PDB entry 8X2L | electron microscopy, 2.99 A resolution | chains A and B of the 4 polymer chains in the assembly

[Chain A]
Molecule: Cytochrome b-245 light chain
Organism: Homo sapiens
UniProtKB: P13498 (CY24A_HUMAN); residue numbers follow UniProt; this construct covers 1-195
Amino-acid sequence (195 residues; row label = number of the first residue in the row):
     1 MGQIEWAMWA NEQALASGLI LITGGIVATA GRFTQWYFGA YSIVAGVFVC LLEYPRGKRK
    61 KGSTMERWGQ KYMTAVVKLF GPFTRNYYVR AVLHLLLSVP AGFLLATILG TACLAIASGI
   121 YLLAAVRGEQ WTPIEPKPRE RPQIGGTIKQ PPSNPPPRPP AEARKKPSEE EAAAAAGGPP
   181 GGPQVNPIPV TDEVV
Not modelled in the structure: 1-2, 137-195
Sequence notes: conflict A174 (Val in P13498)
Swiss-Prot annotation at these positions:
  - modified residue: T147 (Phosphothreonine), S168 (Phosphoserine)
  - cross-link: K149 (Glycyl lysine isopeptide (Lys-Gly) (interchain with G-Cter in ubiquitin))
  - natural variant: G24 (G24R: In CGD4), G25 (G25D: In CGD4; G25V: In CGD4), L52 (L52P: In CGD4), E53 (E53V: In CGD4), R90 (R90Q: In CGD4; R90W: In CGD4), H94 (H94R: In CGD4), S118 (S118R: In CGD4), A124 (A124V: In CGD4), A125 (A125T: In CGD4), P156 (P156Q: In CGD4)
  - mutagenesis: P157 (P157Q: Loss of interaction with NOXO1)

[Chain B]
Molecule: Cytochrome b-245 heavy chain
Organism: Homo sapiens
UniProtKB: P04839 (CY24B_HUMAN); residue numbers follow UniProt; this construct covers 1-570
Amino-acid sequence (570 residues; numbered 1 to 570; the number before each row is that of its first residue):
     1 MGNWAVNEGL SIFVILVWLG LNVFLFVWYY RVYDIPPKFF YTRKLLGSAL ALARAPAACL
    61 NFNCMLILLP VCRNLLSFLR GSSACCSTRV RRQLDRNLTF HKMVAWMIAL HSAIHTIAHL
   121 FNVEWCVNAR VNNSDPYSVA LSELGDRQNE SYLNFARKRI KNPEGGLYLA VTLLAGITGV
   181 VITLCLILII TSSTKTIRRS YFEVFWYTHH LFVIFFIGLA IHGAERIVRG QTAESLAVHN
   241 ITVCEQKISE WGKIKECPIP QFAGNPPMTW KWIVGPMFLY LCERLVRFWR SQQKVVITKV
   301 VTHPFKTIEL QMKKKGFKME VGQYIFVKCP KVSKLEWHPF TLTSAPEEDF FSIHIRIVGD
   361 WTEGLFNACG CDKQEFQDAW KLPKIAVDGP FGTASEDVFS YEVVMLVGAG IGVTPFASIL
   421 KSVWYKYCNN ATNLKLKKIY FYWLCRDTHA FEWFADLLQL LESQMQERNN AGFLSYNIYL
   481 TGWDESQANH FAVHHDEEKD VITGLKQKTL YGRPNWDNEF KTIASQHPNT RIGVFLCGPE
   541 ALAETLSKQS ISNSESGPRG VHFIFNKENF
Not modelled in the structure: 1-7, 84-87, 373-380, 483-506, 569-570
Swiss-Prot annotation at these positions:
  - binding site (heme b): H101, H115, W206, H209, H222, R226, I227, M268, Y280, R287
  - binding site (FAD): R199, S200, W337, H338, P339, T341, H354, R356, W361, T362
  - binding site (NADPH): I411, R446, T481, R513
  - glycosylation (N-linked (GlcNAc...) asparagine): N132, N149, N240
  - cross-link (Glycyl lysine isopeptide (Lys-Gly)): K161 (interchain with G-Cter in ubiquitin), K255 (interchain with G-Cter in ubiquitin), K294 (interchain with G-Cter in ubiquitin), K299 (interchain with G-Cter in ubiquitin), K306 (interchain with G-Cter in ubiquitin), K328 (interchain with G-Cter in ubiquitin), K334 (interchain with G-Cter in ubiquitin), K381 (interchain with G-Cter in ubiquitin), K506 (interchain with G-Cter in ubiquitin), K567 (interchain with G-Cter in ubiquitin)
  - natural variant: W18 (W18C: In CGDX), G20 (G20R: In CGDX), Y41 (Y41D: In CGDX), R54 to A55 (deletion: In CGDX), R54 (R54M: In CGDX; R54S: In CGDX), A55 (A55D: In CGDX), A57 (A57E: In CGDX), C59 (C59R: In CGDX; C59W: In CGDX), H101 (H101R: In CGDX; H101Y: In CGDX), H119 (H119R: In CGDX), A156 (A156T: In CGDX), T178 (T178P: In IMD34), 42 further natural variant entries in UniProt
  - mutagenesis: F570 (F570A: Moderately decreases superoxide-generating NADPH oxidase activity; F570G: Moderately decreases superoxide-generating NADPH oxidase activity)
Disulfide bonds: C244-C257
Covalently attached groups: N-acetylglucosamine (NAG) linked to N132, N149, N240
Bound ions: heme Fe site 1: H101, H209; heme Fe site 2: H115, H222; Mg2+: E203, D360 (together with FAD)
Small-molecule neighbours:
  - FAD (flavin-adenine dinucleotide): R199, S200, Y201, F202, E203, Y324, W337, H338, P339, F340, T341, H354, I355, R356, V358, G359, D360, W361, T362, T414
  - heme (HEM), molecule 1: R54, A57, L60, N61, C64, S112, H115, T116, H119, A175, G176, G179, V180, I182, T183, F215, L219, H222, G223, A224, E225, R226, I227, V228, P266, P267, M268, T269
  - heme (HEM), molecule 2: I67, L68, V71, R73, L98, H101, K102, A105, L186, I189, I190, S193, R198, F202, F205, W206, H209, H210, F212, F215, F216, Y280, E283, R284, R287, F326
From the paper describing this entry:
  - post-translational modification sites: N132, N149
  - binding site for heme: F215
  - heme coordination: H101, H115, H209, H222

[How chain A and chain B interact]
Pairs across the interface - 54 pairs, chain A then chain B:
  I4(A) - V204(B)  hydrophobic
  E5(A) - Y201(B)
  W6(A) - V204(B)  hydrophobic
  M8(A) - Y201(B)  hydrophobic
  W9(A) - L188(B)  hydrophobic
  W9(A) - T191(B)  hydrogen bond
  W9(A) - S192(B)
  W9(A) - I197(B)
  W9(A) - V204(B)  hydrophobic
  W9(A) - T208(B)
  E12(A) - T191(B)
  E12(A) - T194(B)
  E12(A) - T196(B)  hydrogen bond
  E12(A) - I197(B)
  Q13(A) - I187(B)
  Q13(A) - L188(B)
  Q13(A) - T191(B)  hydrogen bond
  A16(A) - T191(B)
  I20(A) - I187(B)  hydrophobic
  T23(A) - I117(B)
  V27(A) - I117(B)  hydrophobic
  V27(A) - F121(B)  hydrophobic
  G31(A) - F121(B)
  F33(A) - L120(B)
  F33(A) - F121(B)  hydrophobic
  F33(A) - E124(B)
  T34(A) - E124(B)  hydrogen bond (backbone-side chain)
  T34(A) - N128(B)
  T34(A) - N133(B)
  T34(A) - N162(B)
  Q35(A) - P163(B)
  R56(A) - T196(B)  hydrogen bond
  R59(A) - S200(B)  hydrogen bond
  R59(A) - Y201(B)
  M65(A) - K195(B)
  M65(A) - T196(B)
  M65(A) - R199(B)
  G102(A) - L167(B)
  F103(A) - P163(B)
  F103(A) - L167(B)
  L104(A) - P163(B)  hydrophobic
  L105(A) - L120(B)  hydrophobic
  L105(A) - V123(B)  hydrophobic
  L105(A) - G166(B)
  L105(A) - A170(B)  hydrophobic
  A106(A) - L120(B)  hydrophobic
  I108(A) - L167(B)  hydrophobic
  L109(A) - T116(B)
  L109(A) - V180(B)  hydrophobic
  L109(A) - T183(B)
  A112(A) - L184(B)  hydrophobic
  C113(A) - L184(B)  hydrophobic
  C113(A) - I187(B)  hydrophobic
  I116(A) - L188(B)  hydrophobic
Also at the interface, not in a pair above, chain A (29 interface residues in all): Q3
Also at the interface, not in a pair above, chain B (31 interface residues in all): K161, E203
From the paper, about this interface:
  - interface residues, chain A: I4(A), W6(A), M8(A), W9(A), I20(A), V27(A), F33(A), L105(A), I108(A), L109(A), A112(A), I116(A)
  - interface residues, chain B: I117(B), L120(B), F121(B), L167(B), A170(B), V180(B), L184(B), I187(B), L188(B), I197(B), Y201(B), V204(B)

[Overview]
29 residues of chain A and 31 residues of chain B are in contact, with 6 hydrogen bonds. Among the polar pairs
are W9(A)-T191(B), E12(A)-T196(B) and Q13(A)-T191(B). Bound to chain B: flavin-adenine dinucleotide and heme.
The paper reports a binding site for heme at F215(B); interface residues I4(A), W6(A) and I117(B) among
others.
Here chain A is Cytochrome b-245 light chain and chain B is Cytochrome b-245 heavy chain, both from Homo
sapiens. Entry 8X2L (Structure of human phagocyte NADPH oxidase in the resting state in the presence of 2 mM
...) was determined by electron microscopy.
